9GGF - chains A and C of the 5 polymer chains in the assembly; structure by electron microscopy, 2.65 A resolution.

Chain A:
Name: DNA polymerase subunit gamma-1
Source organism: Homo sapiens
Notes: EC 2.7.7.7, 3.1.11.-, 4.2.99.-
Reference sequence: P54098 (DPOG1_HUMAN); residues 26-1239 here = UniProt positions 26-1239
Amino-acid sequence (1221 residues; row label = number of the first residue in the row):
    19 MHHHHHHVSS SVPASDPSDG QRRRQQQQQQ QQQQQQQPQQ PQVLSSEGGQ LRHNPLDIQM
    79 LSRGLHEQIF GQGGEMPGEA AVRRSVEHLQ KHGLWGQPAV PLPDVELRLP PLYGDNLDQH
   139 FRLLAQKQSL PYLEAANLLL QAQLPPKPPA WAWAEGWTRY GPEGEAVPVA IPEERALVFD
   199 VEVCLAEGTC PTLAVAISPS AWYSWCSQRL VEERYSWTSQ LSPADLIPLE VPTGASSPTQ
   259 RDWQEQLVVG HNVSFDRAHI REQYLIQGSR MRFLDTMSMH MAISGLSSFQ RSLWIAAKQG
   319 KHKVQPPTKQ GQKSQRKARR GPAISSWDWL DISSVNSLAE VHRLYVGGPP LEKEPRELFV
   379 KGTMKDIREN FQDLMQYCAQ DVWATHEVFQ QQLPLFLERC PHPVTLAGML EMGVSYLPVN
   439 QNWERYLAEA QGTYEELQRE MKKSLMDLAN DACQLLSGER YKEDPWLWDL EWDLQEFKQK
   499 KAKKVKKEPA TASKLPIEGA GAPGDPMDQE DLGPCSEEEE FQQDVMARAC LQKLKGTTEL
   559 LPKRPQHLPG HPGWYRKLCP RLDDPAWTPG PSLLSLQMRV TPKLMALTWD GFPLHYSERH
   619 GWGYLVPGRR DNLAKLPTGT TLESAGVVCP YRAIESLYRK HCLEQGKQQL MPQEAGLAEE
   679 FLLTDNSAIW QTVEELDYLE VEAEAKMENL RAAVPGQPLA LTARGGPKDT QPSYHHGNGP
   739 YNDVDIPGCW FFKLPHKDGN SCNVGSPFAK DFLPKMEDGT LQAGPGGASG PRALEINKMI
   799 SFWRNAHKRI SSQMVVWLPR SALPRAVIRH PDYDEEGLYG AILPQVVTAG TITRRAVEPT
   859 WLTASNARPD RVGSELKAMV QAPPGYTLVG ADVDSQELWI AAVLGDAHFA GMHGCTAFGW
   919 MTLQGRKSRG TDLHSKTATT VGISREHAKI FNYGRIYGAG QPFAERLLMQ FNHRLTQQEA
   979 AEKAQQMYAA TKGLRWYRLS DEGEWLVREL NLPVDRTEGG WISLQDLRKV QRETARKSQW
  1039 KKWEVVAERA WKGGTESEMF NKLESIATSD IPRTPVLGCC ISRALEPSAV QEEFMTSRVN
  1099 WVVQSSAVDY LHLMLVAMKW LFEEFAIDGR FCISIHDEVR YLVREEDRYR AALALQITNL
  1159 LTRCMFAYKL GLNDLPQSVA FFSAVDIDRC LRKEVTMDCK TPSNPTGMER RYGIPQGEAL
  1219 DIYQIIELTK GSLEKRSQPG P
Not modelled in the structure: 19-66, 249-261, 318-343, 499-531, 630-730, 989-1050, 1234-1239
Sequence notes: initiating methionine (19); expression tag (20-25)
Swiss-Prot annotation at these positions:
  - region: Gln43 to Gln55 (Does not contribute to polymerase and exonuclease enzymatic activities), Thr858 to Asn864 (Trigger loop)
  - motif: Val196 to Glu200 (Exo I), Val267 to Arg275 (Exo II), Tyr395 to Thr403 (Exo III), Val887 to Leu896 (Pol A), Arg943 to Gly958 (Pol B), His1134 to Val1141 (Pol C)
  - active site: Asp198 (Exonuclease activity)
  - binding site (DNA): Ser306, Ser593, Lys806, Thr849, Thr1094, Ser1095
  - binding site (RNA): Arg579, His754, Gly763, Lys768, Ser863, Arg869
  - binding site (a 2'-deoxyribonucleoside 5'-triphosphate): Asp890, Val891, Ser893, Glu895, Arg943, Lys947, Tyr951, Asp1135
  - binding site (Mg(2+)): Asp890, Val891, Asp1135
  - site (Critical for replication fidelity and mismatch recognition): Arg853, Gln1102
  - natural variant: Gln55 (Q55QQ; Q55QQQ), Arg227 (R227W: In PEOB1 and MTDPS4B), Arg232 (R232G: In MTDPS4A; R232H: In LS), Leu244 (L244P: In MTDPS4A), Thr251 (T251I: In PEOB1, MTDPS4A and MTDPS4B), Gly268 (G268A: In PEOB1), Arg275 (R275Q: Found in a patient with epileptic encephalopathy, developmental delay and moderate intellectual disability; uncertain significance), His277 (H277L: In PEOB1; uncertain significance), Gly303 (G303R: In MTDPS4A), Leu304 (L304R: In PEOB1 and SANDO; L304SANDO: In PEOB1), Ser305 (S305R: In MTDPS4A), Gln308 (Q308H: In PEOB1), 51 further natural variant entries in UniProt
  - mutagenesis: Asp198 (D198A: Abolishes exonuclease activity; when associated with A-200. Decreases polymerase exonucleolytic proofreading by 30-fold for the T:G mismatch and by 14-fold for the A:A mismatch ...), Glu200 (E200A: Abolishes exonuclease activity; when associated with A-198. Decreases polymerase exonucleolytic proofreading by 30-fold for the T:G mismatch and by 14-fold for the A:A mismatch ...), Asp274 (D274A: Unable to idle at the 5'-end of the nascent DNA strand. Continues DNA synthesis into double-stranded DNA past the 5'-end creating a flap structure that cannot be ligated), Lys498 (K498C: Decreases processive DNA synthesis), Lys499 (K499C: Decreases processive DNA synthesis), Lys501 (K501C: Decreases processive DNA synthesis), Val543 to Leu558 (Markedly decreases the stimulation by POLG2, resulting in impaired processive DNA synthesis), Leu549 (L549N: Decreases processive DNA synthesis), Leu552 (L552N: Decreases processive DNA synthesis), Lys553 (K553N: Decreases processive DNA synthesis), Arg853 (R853A: Abolishes primer DNA extention in the presence of dNTPs. Impairs intrinsic polymerase processivity. Enhances exonuclease activity leading to primer DNA degradation), Asp890 (D890N: Abolishes DNA polymerase activity), 1 further mutagenesis entry in UniProt
Metal / ion sites: Ca2+: Asp890, Val891 (together with 2'-deoxycytidine-5'-triphosphate)
Ligand contacts: 2'-deoxycytidine-5'-triphosphate: Arg853, Asp890, Val891, Asp892, Ser893, Gln894, Glu895, His932, Arg943, Lys947, Ile948, Tyr951, Tyr955, Asp1135
What the authors report for this chain:
  - disease-associated variants - R232H: decreased catalytic activity

Chain C:
Name: DNA polymerase subunit gamma-2
Source organism: Homo sapiens
Notes: engineered mutation(s): A169T
Reference sequence: Q9UHN1 (DPOG2_HUMAN); residues 26-485 here = UniProt positions 26-485
Amino-acid sequence (467 residues; each row starts with the number of its first residue):
    25 MDAGQPELLT ERSSPKGGHV KSHAELEGNG EHPEAPGSGE GSEALLEICQ RRHFLSGSKQ
    85 QLSRDSLLSG CHPGFGPLGV ELRKNLAAEW WTSVVVFREQ VFPVDALHHK PGPLLPGDSA
   145 FRLVSAETLR EILQDKELSK EQLVTFLENV LKTSGKLREN LLHGALEHYV NCLDLVNKRL
   205 PYGLAQIGVC FHPVFDTKQI RNGVKSIGEK TEASLVWFTP PRTSNQWLDF WLRHRLQWWR
   265 KFAMSPSNFS SSDCQDEEGR KGNKLYYNFP WGKELIETLW NLGDHELLHM YPGNVSKLHG
   325 RDGRKNVVPC VLSVNGDLDR GMLAYLYDSF QLTENSFTRK KNLHRKVLKL HPCLAPIKVA
   385 LDVGRGPTLE LRQVCQGLFN ELLENGISVW PGYLETMQSS LEQLYSKYDE MSILFTVLVT
   445 ETTLENGLIH LRSRDTTMKE MMHISKLKDF LIKYISSAKN VHHHHHH
Not modelled in the structure: 25-66, 139-177, 219-229, 355-368, 483-491
Sequence notes: initiating methionine (25); variant Thr169 (Ala in Q9UHN1); expression tag (486-491)
Swiss-Prot annotation at these positions:
  - modified residue: Ser38 (Phosphoserine)
  - natural variant: Arg182 (R182W: In MTDPS16), Gly416 (G416A: No functional deficit), Asp433 (D433Y: In MTDPS16B), Gly451 (G451E: In PEOA4)

Chain A / chain C interface:
Pairs across the interface - 12 pairs, chain A then chain C:
  Arg232(A) - Leu448(C)
  Arg232(A) - Glu449(C)
  Tyr233(A) - Thr447(C)
  Tyr233(A) - Leu448(C)  hydrogen bond (backbone-backbone)
  Tyr233(A) - Glu449(C)  hydrogen bond (backbone-backbone)
  Tyr233(A) - Ile468(C)
  Ser234(A) - Leu448(C)  hydrogen bond (backbone-backbone)
  Thr236(A) - Glu394(C)  hydrogen bond
  Gln238(A) - Leu393(C)
  Pro532(A) - Gln250(C)
  Pro532(A) - Trp251(C)
  Cys533(A) - Phe254(C)
Also at the interface, not in a pair above, chain C (14 interface residues in all): Thr247, Asn450, Gly451, His467, Ser469

Overview:
Chain A and chain C form an interface of 7 and 14 residues respectively, with 4 hydrogen bonds. Polar contacts
include Thr236(A)-Glu394(C), Tyr233(A)-Leu448(C) and Tyr233(A)-Glu449(C). Bound to chain A:
2'-deoxycytidine-5'-triphosphate. From the paper: R232H of chain A reduces catalytic activity.
Here chain A is DNA polymerase subunit gamma-1 and chain C is DNA polymerase subunit gamma-2, both from Homo
sapiens. Entry 9GGF (Structure of WT human mitochondrial DNA polymerase gamma) was determined by electron
microscopy, deposited together with 9GGB, 9GGC, 9GGD and 9GGE.
